4RB0 - chains A and B; structure by X-ray diffraction, 1.85 A resolution.

# Chain A (and B)
Protein: DNA-binding transcriptional dual regulator of siderophore biosynthesis and transport(Fur family)
From: Magnetospirillum gryphiswaldense
Notes: chain B of this document is another copy of the same molecule, construct and numbering; everything in this record applies to it too
Reference sequence: V6F4Q0 (V6F4Q0_9PROT); numbering as in UniProt (aligned over 1-143)
Amino-acid sequence (145 residues; numbered -1 to 143; the number before each row is that of its first residue; numbers below 1 keep their minus sign (Gly-1 is residue -1)):
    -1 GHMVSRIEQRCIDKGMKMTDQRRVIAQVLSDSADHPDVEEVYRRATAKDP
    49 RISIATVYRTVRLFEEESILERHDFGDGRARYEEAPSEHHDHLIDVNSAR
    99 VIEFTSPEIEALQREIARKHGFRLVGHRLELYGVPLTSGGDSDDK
Disordered / not traced: 135-143 (chain B: -1 to 1, 135-143)
Differences from the reference sequence: expression tag (-1 to 0)
Modified positions: Mse1 (selenomethionine; parent Met); Mse14 (selenomethionine; parent Met); Mse16 (selenomethionine; parent Met)
Residues lining bound ligands: citrate anion (FLC): Ile92, Ala97, Arg98, Val99
From the paper describing this entry:
  - mutagenesis - C9L/M14L/M16V: increased growth
  - mutagenesis - H33A/H90A, E108A/H125A: decreased binding to manganese ions
  - mutagenesis - C9L/M14L/M16V: increased growth in response to streptonigrin (SNG)

# Interface between chain A and chain B
Pairs across the interface (86; chain A residue first):
  Gly-1(A) - Ser96(B)
  His0(A) - Asn95(B)
  His0(A) - Ser96(B)  hydrogen bond (backbone-backbone)
  His0(A) - Ala97(B)  hydrogen bond (backbone-backbone)
  Mse1(A) - Val94(B)
  Mse1(A) - Asn95(B)
  Val2(A) - Ile92(B)  hydrophobic
  Val2(A) - Val94(B)  hydrogen bond (backbone-backbone)
  Val2(A) - Ala97(B)  hydrophobic
  Gln7(A) - Tyr130(B)  hydrogen bond (backbone-side chain)
  Ile10(A) - Tyr130(B)
  Asp11(A) - Glu128(B)
  Asp11(A) - Tyr130(B)  hydrogen bond
  Leu91(A) - His118(B)
  Leu91(A) - Phe120(B)  hydrophobic
  Asp93(A) - Phe120(B)
  Ile100(A) - His118(B)
  Ile100(A) - Phe120(B)  hydrophobic
  Glu101(A) - His118(B)
  Phe102(A) - Ile114(B)  hydrophobic
  Phe102(A) - His118(B)
  Ser104(A) - Ile114(B)
  Glu106(A) - Leu110(B)
  Ile107(A) - Ile107(B)  hydrophobic
  Ile107(A) - Leu110(B)
  Ile107(A) - Gln111(B)
  Ile107(A) - Ile114(B)  hydrophobic
  Leu110(A) - Glu106(B)
  Leu110(A) - Ile107(B)  hydrophobic
  Leu110(A) - Leu110(B)  hydrophobic
  Gln111(A) - Ile107(B)
  Gln111(A) - Leu127(B)
  Gln111(A) - Leu129(B)
  Ile114(A) - Phe102(B)  hydrophobic
  Ile114(A) - Ser104(B)
  Ile114(A) - Ile107(B)  hydrophobic
  His118(A) - Leu91(B)
  His118(A) - Ile100(B)
  Gly119(A) - Pro133(B)
  Gly119(A) - Leu134(B)  hydrogen bond (backbone-backbone)
  Phe120(A) - Leu91(B)  hydrophobic
  Phe120(A) - Asp93(B)
  Phe120(A) - Ile100(B)  hydrophobic
  Phe120(A) - Gly131(B)
  Phe120(A) - Val132(B)
  Phe120(A) - Pro133(B)
  Phe120(A) - Leu134(B)
  Arg121(A) - Gly131(B)
  Arg121(A) - Val132(B)  hydrogen bond (backbone-backbone)
  Arg121(A) - Leu134(B)
  Leu122(A) - Leu129(B)  hydrophobic
  Leu122(A) - Tyr130(B)
  Val123(A) - Tyr130(B)  hydrogen bond (backbone-backbone)
  Gly124(A) - Leu129(B)
  Gly124(A) - Tyr130(B)  hydrogen bond (backbone-backbone)
  His125(A) - Glu128(B)
  His125(A) - Leu129(B)
  Arg126(A) - Arg126(B)
  Arg126(A) - Leu127(B)
  Arg126(A) - Glu128(B)  hydrogen bond (backbone-backbone)
  Leu127(A) - Gln111(B)
  Leu127(A) - Arg126(B)
  Leu127(A) - Leu127(B)  hydrophobic
  Glu128(A) - His125(B)
  Glu128(A) - Arg126(B)  hydrogen bond (backbone-backbone)
  Leu129(A) - Gln111(B)
  Leu129(A) - Ile114(B)  hydrophobic
  Leu129(A) - Leu122(B)  hydrophobic
  Leu129(A) - Gly124(B)
  Leu129(A) - His125(B)
  Tyr130(A) - Leu122(B)
  Tyr130(A) - Val123(B)  hydrogen bond (backbone-backbone)
  Tyr130(A) - Gly124(B)  hydrogen bond (backbone-backbone)
  Tyr130(A) - His125(B)
  Tyr130(A) - Arg126(B)
  Gly131(A) - Phe120(B)
  Gly131(A) - Arg121(B)
  Gly131(A) - Val123(B)
  Val132(A) - Phe120(B)
  Val132(A) - Arg121(B)  hydrogen bond (backbone-backbone)
  Val132(A) - Val123(B)  hydrophobic
  Pro133(A) - Gly119(B)
  Pro133(A) - Phe120(B)
  Leu134(A) - Gly119(B)  hydrogen bond (backbone-backbone)
  Leu134(A) - Phe120(B)
  Leu134(A) - Arg121(B)
Interface residues without a listed pair, chain A (37 interface residues in all): Ala115, Arg116
Interface residues without a listed pair, chain B (35 interface residues in all): Arg98, Ala115, Arg116

# Summary
The interface between chain A and chain B involves 37 residues on one side and 35 on the other; the contacts
include 15 hydrogen bonds. Among the polar pairs are Gln7(A)-Tyr130(B), Asp11(A)-Tyr130(B) and
His0(A)-Ser96(B). From the paper: H33A/H90A and E108A/H125A of chain A reduce binding to manganese ions;
C9L/M14L/M16V of chain A increase growth.
Both chains are DNA-binding transcriptional dual regulator of siderophore biosynthesis and transport(Fur
family) (Magnetospirillum gryphiswaldense). Entry 4RB0 (Crystal structure of Magnetospirillum gryphiswaldense
MSR-1 SeMet-Apo-Fur) was determined by X-ray diffraction together with 4RAY, 4RAZ, 4RB1 and 4RB2 from the same
study.
